PDB entry 2X2W | X-ray diffraction, 2.00 A resolution | chains A and B

== Chain A (and B) ==
Name: Acetylglutamate kinase
From: Escherichia coli
Notes: EC 2.7.2.8; chain B of this document is another copy of the same molecule, construct and numbering; everything in this record applies to it too
UniProt: P0A6C8 (ARGB_ECOLI); residues 1-258 here = UniProt positions 1-258
Sequence (258 residues; row label = number of the first residue in the row):
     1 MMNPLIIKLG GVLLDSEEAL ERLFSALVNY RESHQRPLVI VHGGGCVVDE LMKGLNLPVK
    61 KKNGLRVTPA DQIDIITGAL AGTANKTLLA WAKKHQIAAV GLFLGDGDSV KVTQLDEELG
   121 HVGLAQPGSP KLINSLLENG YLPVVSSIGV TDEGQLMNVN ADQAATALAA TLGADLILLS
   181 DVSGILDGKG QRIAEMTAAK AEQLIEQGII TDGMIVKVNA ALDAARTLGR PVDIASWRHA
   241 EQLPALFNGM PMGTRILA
Small-molecule neighbours: N-acetyl-L-glutamyl 5-phosphate (X2W): Lys8, Leu9, Gly10, Gly11, Gly43, Gly44, Gly45, Arg66, Leu80, Val122, Ser147, Asn158, Val159, Asn160, Ala161
Swiss-Prot annotation at these positions:
  - binding site (substrate): Gly44, Gly45, Arg66, Asn158
  - binding site (ATP): Asp181 to Leu186, Ile209 to Thr211
  - site (Transition state stabilizer): Lys8, Lys217

== Chain A / chain B interface ==
Contacting residue pairs - 44 pairs, chain A then chain B:
  Gly54(A) with Leu55(B)
  Leu55(A) with Gly54(B); Leu55(B), hydrophobic
  Asp74(A) with Thr83(B), hydrogen bond (backbone-side chain)
  Thr77(A) with Lys86(B)
  Gly78(A) with Gly78(B); Thr83(B), hydrogen bond (backbone-side chain)
  Gly82(A) with Gly82(B)
  Thr83(A) with Asp74(B), hydrogen bond (side chain-backbone); Gly78(B), hydrogen bond (side chain-backbone)
  Lys86(A) with Thr77(B); Phe103(B); Leu156(B)
  Leu89(A) with Phe103(B), hydrophobic; Asp106(B)
  Ala90(A) with Gly154(B)
  Lys93(A) with Asp108(B), salt bridge; Val150(B); Thr151(B); Asp152(B), salt bridge
  Lys94(A) with Glu153(B)
  Ala99(A) with Asp106(B)
  Val100(A) with Asp106(B)
  Gly101(A) with Gly101(B); Asp106(B), hydrogen bond (backbone-side chain)
  Phe103(A) with Lys86(B); Leu89(B), hydrophobic
  Asp106(A) with Leu89(B); Ala99(B); Val100(B); Gly101(B), hydrogen bond (side chain-backbone)
  Asp108(A) with Lys93(B), salt bridge
  Leu132(A) with Val100(B), hydrophobic; Leu136(B), hydrophobic; Tyr141(B)
  Leu136(A) with Leu132(B), hydrophobic
  Asn139(A) with Lys131(B)
  Tyr141(A) with Lys131(B); Leu132(B)
  Thr151(A) with Lys93(B)
  Asp152(A) with Lys93(B), salt bridge
  Glu153(A) with Lys94(B)
  Gly154(A) with Ala90(B)
  Leu156(A) with Lys86(B)
Also at the interface, not in a pair above, chain A (34 interface residues in all): Leu51, Ala81, Thr87, Leu102, Gly107, Lys131, Val150
Also at the interface, not in a pair above, chain B (36 interface residues in all): Leu51, Ile75, Ala81, Thr87, Gln96, Leu102, Gly107, Asn139

== In short ==
Chain A and chain B form an interface of 34 and 36 residues respectively, with 6 hydrogen bonds and 4 salt
bridges. Among the polar pairs are Lys93(A)-Asp108(B), Lys93(A)-Asp152(B) and Asp74(A)-Thr83(B). Chain A binds
N-acetyl-L-glutamyl 5-phosphate.
Chain A and chain B are both Acetylglutamate kinase (Escherichia coli); the structure, Acetylglutamate kinase
from Escherichia coli bound to N-acetyl-L-glutamyl-5-phosphate, was determined by X-ray diffraction, deposited
together with 2WXB.
